Entry 8C1C (electron microscopy, 4.10 A resolution (low resolution: residue-level contacts below are approximate; hydrogen-bond / salt-bridge calls are withheld)); this record covers chains R and X of the 5 polymer chains in the assembly.

== Chain R ==
Protein: High affinity immunoglobulin epsilon receptor subunit alpha
Organism: Homo sapiens
UniProtKB: P12319 (FCERA_HUMAN); residues 4-174 here correspond to UniProt positions 29-199 (UniProt number = residue number + 25)
Amino-acid sequence (171 residues; row label = number of the first residue in the row):
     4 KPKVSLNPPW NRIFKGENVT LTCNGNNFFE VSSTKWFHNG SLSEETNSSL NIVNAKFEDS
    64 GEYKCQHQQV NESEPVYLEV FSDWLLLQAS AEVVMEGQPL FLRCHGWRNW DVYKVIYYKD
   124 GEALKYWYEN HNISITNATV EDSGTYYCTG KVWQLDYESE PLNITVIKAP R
UniProt features mapped onto this chain:
  - glycosylation (N-linked (GlcNAc...) asparagine): N21, N42, N50, N74, N135, N140, N166
Disulfide bonds: C26-C68, C107-C151
Glycans and other covalent adducts: N-acetylglucosamine (NAG) linked to N21, N50, N74, N135, N140, N166; glycan linked to N42

== Chain X ==
Protein: Immunoglobulin heavy constant epsilon
Organism: Homo sapiens
UniProtKB: P01854 (IGHE_HUMAN); residues 117-539 here correspond to UniProt positions 1-423 (UniProt number = residue number - 116)
Amino-acid sequence (426 residues; row label = number of the first residue in the row):
   117 ASTQSPSVFP LTRCCKNIPS NATSVTLGCL ATGYFPEPVM VTWDTGSLNG TTMTLPATTL
   177 TLSGHYATIS LLTVSGAWAK QMFTCRVAHT PSSTDWVDNK TFSVCSRDFT PPTVKILQSS
   237 CDGGGHFPPT IQLLCLVSGY TPGTINITWL EDGQVMDVDL STASTTQEGE LASTQSELTL
   297 SQKHWLSDRT YTCQVTYQGH TFEDSTKKCA DSNPRGVSAY LSRPSPFDLF IRKSPTITCL
   357 VVDLAPSKGT VNLTWSRASG KPVNHSTRKE EKQRNGTLTV TSTLPVGTRD WIEGETYQCR
   417 VTHPHLPRAL MRSTTKTSGP RAAPEVYAFA TPEWPGSRDK RTLACLIQNF MPEDISVQWL
   477 HNEVQLPDAR HSTTQPRKTK GSGFFVFSRL EVTRAEWEQK DEFICRAVHE AASPSQTVQR
   537 AVSSVA
Sequence notes: expression tag (540-542)
UniProt features mapped onto this chain:
  - glycosylation (N-linked (GlcNAc...) asparagine): N137, N165, N215, N262, N368, N380, N391
Disulfide bonds: C131-C221, C145-C201, C251-C309, C355-C415, C461-C521
Glycans and other covalent adducts: N-acetylglucosamine (NAG) linked to N391

== Chain R / chain X interface ==
Pairs across the interface (19):
  K117(R) with G332(X); D359(X)
  I119(R) with N391(X)
  Y121(R) with N391(X)
  G124(R) with R390(X)
  E125(R) with R390(X)
  A126(R) with R390(X); N391(X); G392(X)
  Y129(R) with D359(X); L360(X); G392(X); T393(X)
  W130(R) with H421(X)
  Y131(R) with R331(X); D359(X); L360(X); A361(X); H419(X)
Other interface residues (no listed pair), chain R (10 interface residues in all): E132
Other interface residues (no listed pair), chain X (13 interface residues in all): P362, K388

== Overview ==
10 residues of chain R and 13 residues of chain X are in contact. Covalently linked N-acetylglucosamine: at
N21(R), N50(R), N74(R), N135(R), N140(R) and N166(R). N-acetylglucosamine is covalently linked to N391(X).
Chain R is High affinity immunoglobulin epsilon receptor subunit alpha and chain X is Immunoglobulin heavy
constant epsilon, both from Homo sapiens; the structure, Structure of IgE bound to the ectodomain of FceRIa,
was determined by electron microscopy.
